Entry 1PU8 (X-ray diffraction, 2.13 A resolution); this record covers chain A.

# Chain A
Protein: 3-methyladenine DNA glycosylase
Source organism: Helicobacter pylori
UniProt: O25323 (O25323_HELPY); residues 1-218 here = UniProt positions 1-218
Amino-acid sequence (218 residues; numbered 1 to 218; the number before each row is that of its first residue):
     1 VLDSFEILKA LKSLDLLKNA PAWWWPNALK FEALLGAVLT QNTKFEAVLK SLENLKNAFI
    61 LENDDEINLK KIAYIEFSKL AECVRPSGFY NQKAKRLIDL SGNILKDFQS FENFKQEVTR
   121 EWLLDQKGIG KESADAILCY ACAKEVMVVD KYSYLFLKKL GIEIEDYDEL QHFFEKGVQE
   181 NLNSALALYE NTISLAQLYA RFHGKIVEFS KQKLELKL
Not modelled in the structure: 217-218
Differences from the reference sequence: modified residue (205)
Modified positions: Lys205 (lysine nz-carboxylic acid; KCX)
Covalent attachments: beta-mercaptoethanol (BME) linked to Cys83
Ligand contacts: 1,N6-ethenoadenine (EA1): Trp24, Trp25, Pro26, Thr40, Phe45, Val207, Glu208, Lys211
From the paper describing this entry:
  - binding site for 1,N6-ethenoadenine: Trp24, Trp25, Pro26, Phe45, Lys211
  - specificity-determining residues: Trp25, Pro26, Lys211 (proposed by the authors, not directly observed)
  - specificity-determining residues: Glu46
  - catalytic residues: Asp150
  - mutagenesis - D150N (25-fold), K211A (25-fold): decreased catalytic activity on m3A
  - mutagenesis - E132Q, D150N: abolished catalytic activity on epsilonA
  - mutagenesis - E132Q (4-fold): increased binding to 1-azaribose DNA
  - mutagenesis - E132Q: unchanged catalytic activity on m3A
  - mutagenesis - K211A: unchanged catalytic activity on m7G T
  - mutagenesis - H203A (>14-fold), H203N (>14-fold), K211A (10-fold): decreased binding to DNA
  - mutagenesis - W25A, W25F: abolished catalytic activity
  - mutagenesis - F45W/E46K, E46K: increased catalytic activity on m7G and m3A
  - mutagenesis - E46K: increased binding to DNA
  - mutagenesis - N42A (4-fold): increased binding to 1-azaribose AP-DNA
  - mutagenesis - F89A (10-fold): decreased binding to AP-DNA
  - mutagenesis - D150N: unchanged binding to DNA
  - mutagenesis - F89A, Y140F, H203A, H203N: decreased catalytic activity
  - mutagenesis - F45W: increased catalytic activity on alkylated substrates

# Overview
Ligands of chain A: 1,N6-ethenoadenine. The paper reports the catalytic residue Asp150; F89A, Y140F and H203A,
among others, reduce catalytic activity; 13 substitutions were tested in all.
Chain A is 3-methyladenine DNA glycosylase (Helicobacter pylori); the structure, Crystal structure of H.pylori
3-methyladenine DNA glycosylase (MagIII) bound to 1,N6-ethenoadenine, was determined by X-ray diffraction,
deposited together with 1PU6 and 1PU7.
